Entry 4IX7 (X-ray diffraction, 1.58 A resolution); this record covers chains C and A of the 4 polymer chains in the assembly.

[Chain C]
Molecule: 13-nt DNA strand
Sequence (13 nucleotides; each row starts with the number of its first residue):
     1 GTTCCAATTG GAA

[Chain A]
Name: RE55538p
Source organism: Drosophila melanogaster
Notes: fragment: Insv-BEN domain
Reference sequence: Q8SYK5 (Q8SYK5_DROME); numbering as in UniProt (aligned over 251-365)
Sequence (115 residues; row label = number of the first residue in the row):
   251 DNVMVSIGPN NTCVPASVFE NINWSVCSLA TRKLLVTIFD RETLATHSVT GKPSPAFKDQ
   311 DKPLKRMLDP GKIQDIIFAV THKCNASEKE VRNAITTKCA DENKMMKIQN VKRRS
Unresolved in the structure: 365
Modified residues: Mse254, Mse317, Mse355, Mse356 (selenomethionine; parent Met)
Swiss-Prot annotation at these positions:
  - mutagenesis: Ser304 (S304A: Partial loss of DNA-binding and transcriptional repressor activity), Lys315 (K315A: Complete loss of DNA-binding), Arg342 (R342A: Complete loss of DNA-binding), Asp351 (D351A: Partial loss of DNA-binding and significant decrease in transcriptional repressor activity. Complete loss of repressor activity; when associated with A-354), Lys354 (K354A: Significant loss of DNA-binding and transcriptional repressor activity. Complete loss of repressor activity; when associated with A-351)
What the authors report for this chain:
  - binding site for the 13-nt DNA strand: Ser278, Arg282, Arg291, His297 to Asp319, Lys348, Asp351
  - binding site for the 13-nt DNA strand (chain C): Thr300, Ser304, Lys312, Pro313, Lys315, Lys339, Arg342, Thr346, Ala350, Asn353, Lys354, Mse355
  - mutagenesis - K315A, R342A: abolished binding to the 13-nt DNA strand (chain C)
  - mutagenesis - S304A, D351A, K354A: decreased binding to the 13-nt DNA strand (chain C)
  - mutagenesis - T347A: unchanged binding to the 13-nt DNA strand (chain C)

[How chain C and chain A interact]
Residue-residue contacts (22; chain C residue first):
  DC5(C) - Lys339(A)  salt bridge to the phosphate
  DA6(C) - Thr300(A)  phosphate contact
  DA6(C) - Lys339(A)  phosphate contact
  DA6(C) - Arg342(A)  salt bridge to the phosphate
  DA6(C) - Asn343(A)  phosphate contact
  DA7(C) - Ser298(A)  phosphate contact
  DA7(C) - Val299(A)  hydrogen bond to the phosphate
  DA7(C) - Thr300(A)  hydrogen bond to the phosphate
  DA7(C) - Lys302(A)  sugar contact
  DA7(C) - Ser304(A)  hydrogen bond to the base
  DA7(C) - Thr346(A)  hydrogen bond to the phosphate
  DT8(C) - Ser304(A)  sugar contact
  DT8(C) - Phe307(A)  sugar contact
  DT8(C) - Lys312(A)  phosphate contact
  DT8(C) - Lys315(A)  salt bridge to the phosphate
  DT8(C) - Thr346(A)  base contact
  DT9(C) - Lys312(A)  salt bridge to the phosphate
  DT9(C) - Ala350(A)  base contact
  DT9(C) - Lys354(A)  base contact
  DT9(C) - Lys357(A)  salt bridge to the phosphate
  DG10(C) - Lys354(A)  hydrogen bond to the base
  DG11(C) - Lys354(A)  hydrogen bond to the base
Other interface residues (no listed pair), chain A (21 interface residues in all): Gly301, Pro303, Pro305, Ala306, Pro313, Asn353

[Summary]
The interface between chain C and chain A involves 7 residues on one side and 21 on the other; the contacts
include 6 hydrogen bonds and 5 salt bridges. Polar contacts include DA7(C)-Ser304(A), DG10(C)-Lys354(A) and
DG11(C)-Lys354(A). The paper reports a binding site for the 13-nt DNA strand (chain C) at Thr300(A), Ser304(A)
and Lys312(A) among others; S304A, D351A and K354A of chain A reduce binding to the 13-nt DNA strand (chain
C); 6 substitutions were tested in all.
Here chain C is a 13-nt DNA strand and chain A is RE55538p (Drosophila melanogaster). Entry 4IX7 (Crystal
Structure of the insv-BEN domain complexed to its DNA target site) was determined by X-ray diffraction.
